3TTX - chains C and D of the 4 polymer chains in the assembly; structure by X-ray diffraction, 1.74 A resolution.

[Chain C (and D)]
Molecule: Catalase HPII
From: Escherichia coli
Notes: EC 1.11.1.6; chain D of this document is another copy of the same molecule, construct and numbering; everything in this record applies to it too
UniProtKB: P21179 (CATE_ECOLI); residue numbers follow UniProt; this construct covers 1-753
Chain sequence (753 residues; numbered 1 to 753; the number before each row is that of its first residue):
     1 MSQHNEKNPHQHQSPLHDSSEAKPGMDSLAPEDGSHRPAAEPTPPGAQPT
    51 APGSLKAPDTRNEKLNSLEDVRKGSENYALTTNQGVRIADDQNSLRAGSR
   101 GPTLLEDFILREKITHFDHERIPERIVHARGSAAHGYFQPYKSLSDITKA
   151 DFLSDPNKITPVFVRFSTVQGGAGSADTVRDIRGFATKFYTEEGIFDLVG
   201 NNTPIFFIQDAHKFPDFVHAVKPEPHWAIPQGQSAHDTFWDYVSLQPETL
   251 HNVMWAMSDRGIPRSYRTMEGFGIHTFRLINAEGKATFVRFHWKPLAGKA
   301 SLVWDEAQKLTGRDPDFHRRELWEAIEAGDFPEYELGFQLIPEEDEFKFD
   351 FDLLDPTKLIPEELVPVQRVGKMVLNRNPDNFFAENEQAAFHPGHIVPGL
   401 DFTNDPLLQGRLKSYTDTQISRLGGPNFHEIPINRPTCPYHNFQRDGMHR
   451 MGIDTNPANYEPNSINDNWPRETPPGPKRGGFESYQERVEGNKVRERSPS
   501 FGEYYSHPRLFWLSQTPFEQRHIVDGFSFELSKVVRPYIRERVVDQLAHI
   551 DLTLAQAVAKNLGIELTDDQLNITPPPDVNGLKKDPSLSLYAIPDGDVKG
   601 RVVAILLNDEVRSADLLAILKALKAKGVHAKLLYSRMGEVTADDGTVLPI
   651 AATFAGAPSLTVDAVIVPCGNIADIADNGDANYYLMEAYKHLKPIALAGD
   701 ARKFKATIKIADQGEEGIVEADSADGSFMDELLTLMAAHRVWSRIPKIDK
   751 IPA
Disordered / not traced: 1-27
Modified residues: C669 (cysteinesulfonic acid; OCS)
Sequence notes: engineered mutation K413 (Phe in P21179)
Metal / ion sites: heme Fe near Y415 (its only coordinating residue here)
Residues lining bound ligands:
  - heme (HEM), molecule 1: I114, F117, D118
  - heme (HEM), molecule 2: R125, I126, V127, H128, R165, S167, G184, F185, A186, V199, G200, N201, F206, A211, F214, I274, H275, A389, F391, L407, G410, R411, S414, Y415, T418, Q419, R422
Reported in the primary citation:
  - mutagenesis - F413K: unchanged stability
  - mutagenesis - R111A, R111K, F413K: unchanged expression
  - mutagenesis - T115A: increased catalytic activity
  - catalytic residues: H128 (citing earlier work)

[How chain C and chain D interact]
Contacting residue pairs (90):
  P102(C) - L104(D)  hydrophobic
  T103(C) - L104(D)
  T103(C) - L105(D)  hydrogen bond (backbone-backbone)
  L104(C) - P102(D)  hydrophobic
  L104(C) - T103(D)
  L104(C) - L104(D)  hydrophobic
  L105(C) - T103(D)  hydrogen bond (backbone-backbone)
  L105(C) - L105(D)  hydrophobic
  K213(C) - E461(D)  salt bridge
  K213(C) - P462(D)
  D216(C) - Y460(D)
  D216(C) - E461(D)  hydrogen bond (side chain-backbone)
  H219(C) - F443(D)  hydrogen bond (side chain-backbone)
  H219(C) - R445(D)
  H219(C) - N459(D)  hydrogen bond (side chain-backbone)
  A220(C) - Y460(D)  hydrophobic
  P225(C) - N459(D)
  T238(C) - Y460(D)
  T238(C) - I465(D)
  D241(C) - Y460(D)  hydrogen bond
  D241(C) - N463(D)
  D241(C) - S464(D)  hydrogen bond
  D241(C) - I465(D)
  Y242(C) - Y460(D)  hydrophobic
  Y242(C) - E461(D)
  L245(C) - P462(D)
  L245(C) - N463(D)
  L245(C) - S464(D)
  Q246(C) - P462(D)
  N404(C) - K493(D)  hydrogen bond
  D417(C) - D417(D)
  I420(C) - I420(D)  hydrophobic
  F443(C) - H219(D)  hydrogen bond (backbone-side chain)
  N459(C) - H219(D)  hydrogen bond (backbone-side chain)
  N459(C) - P225(D)
  Y460(C) - D216(D)
  Y460(C) - A220(D)  hydrophobic
  Y460(C) - T238(D)
  Y460(C) - D241(D)  hydrogen bond
  Y460(C) - Y242(D)  hydrophobic
  E461(C) - K213(D)  salt bridge
  E461(C) - D216(D)  hydrogen bond (backbone-side chain)
  E461(C) - Y242(D)
  P462(C) - K213(D)
  P462(C) - Y242(D)
  P462(C) - L245(D)
  P462(C) - Q246(D)
  N463(C) - D241(D)
  N463(C) - L245(D)
  S464(C) - D241(D)  hydrogen bond
  S464(C) - L245(D)
  S464(C) - Y538(D)  hydrogen bond
  S464(C) - R542(D)
  I465(C) - T238(D)
  I465(C) - D241(D)
  I465(C) - R536(D)
  I465(C) - Y538(D)
  S484(C) - R495(D)  hydrogen bond
  Y485(C) - K493(D)
  Q486(C) - N492(D)
  Q486(C) - K493(D)
  Q486(C) - V494(D)
  E487(C) - G491(D)
  E487(C) - N492(D)
  E487(C) - K493(D)  salt bridge
  R488(C) - E490(D)  salt bridge
  R488(C) - G491(D)
  R488(C) - N492(D)  hydrogen bond
  V489(C) - V489(D)
  V489(C) - E490(D)
  V489(C) - G491(D)  hydrogen bond (backbone-backbone)
  V489(C) - K493(D)
  E490(C) - R488(D)  salt bridge
  E490(C) - V489(D)
  G491(C) - R488(D)
  G491(C) - V489(D)  hydrogen bond (backbone-backbone)
  N492(C) - Q486(D)
  N492(C) - E487(D)
  N492(C) - R488(D)
  K493(C) - N404(D)  hydrogen bond
  K493(C) - Y485(D)
  K493(C) - Q486(D)
  K493(C) - E487(D)  salt bridge
  K493(C) - V489(D)
  V494(C) - Q486(D)
  R495(C) - S484(D)  hydrogen bond
  R536(C) - I465(D)
  Y538(C) - S464(D)  hydrogen bond
  Y538(C) - I465(D)
  R542(C) - S464(D)
Interface residues without a listed pair, chain C (48 interface residues in all): E106, L110, Q409, Q444, R445, P457, F482, I539
Interface residues without a listed pair, chain D (48 interface residues in all): E106, L110, Q409, Q444, P457, F482, I539

[Overview]
Chain C and chain D each contribute 48 residues to their interface, with 21 hydrogen bonds and 6 salt bridges.
Polar contacts include K213(C)-E461(D), E487(C)-K493(D) and R488(C)-E490(D). Ligands of chain C: heme. From
the paper: the catalytic residue H128(C); T115A of chain C increases catalytic activity; 4 substitutions were
tested in all.
Both chains are Catalase HPII (Escherichia coli). Entry 3TTX (Structure of the F413K variant of E. coli KatE)
was determined by X-ray diffraction (same publication as 3TTT, 3TTU, 3TTV and 3TTW).
